Entry 8U84 (electron microscopy, 3.88 A resolution); this record covers chains K5 and B5 of the 20 polymer chains in the assembly.

== Chain K5 ==
Name: BTB/POZ domain-containing protein KCTD5
Organism: Homo sapiens
UniProt: Q9NXV2 (KCTD5_HUMAN); residues 1-234 here = UniProt positions 1-234
Sequence (234 residues; each row starts with the number of its first residue):
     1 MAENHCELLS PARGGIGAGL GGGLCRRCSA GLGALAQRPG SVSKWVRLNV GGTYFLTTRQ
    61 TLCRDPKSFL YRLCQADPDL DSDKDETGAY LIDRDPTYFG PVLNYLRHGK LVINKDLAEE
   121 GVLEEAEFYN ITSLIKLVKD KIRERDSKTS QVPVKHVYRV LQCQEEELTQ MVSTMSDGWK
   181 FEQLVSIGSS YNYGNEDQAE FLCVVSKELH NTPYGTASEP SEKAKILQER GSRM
Not modelled in the structure: 1-39, 234
Swiss-Prot annotation at these positions:
  - modified residue: Ala2 (N-acetylalanine), Ser10 (Phosphoserine)
From the paper describing this entry:
  - mutagenesis - F128A, L161R: abolished catalytic activity (ubiquitylation activity)
  - mutagenesis - L209*: decreased catalytic activity (activity)
  - mutagenesis - F128A: unchanged binding to Gbeta 
  - mutagenesis - L161R: abolished catalytic activity with Guanine nucleotide-binding protein G(I)/G(S)/G(T) subunit beta-1 (chain B5)
  - mutagenesis - L209* (10-fold): decreased binding to Guanine nucleotide-binding protein G(I)/G(S)/G(T) subunit beta-1 (chain B5)
  - mutagenesis - L209*: decreased catalytic activity with Guanine nucleotide-binding protein G(I)/G(S)/G(T) subunit beta-1 (chain B5)

== Chain B5 ==
Name: Guanine nucleotide-binding protein G(I)/G(S)/G(T) subunit beta-1
Organism: Homo sapiens
UniProt: P62873 (GBB1_HUMAN); residues 1-340 here = UniProt positions 1-340
Sequence (340 residues; numbered 1 to 340; the number before each row is that of its first residue):
     1 MSELDQLRQE AEQLKNQIRD ARKACADATL SQITNNIDPV GRIQMRTRRT LRGHLAKIYA
    61 MHWGTDSRLL VSASQDGKLI IWDSYTTNKV HAIPLRSSWV MTCAYAPSGN YVACGGLDNI
   121 CSIYNLKTRE GNVRVSRELA GHTGYLSCCR FLDDNQIVTS SGDTTCALWD IETGQQTTTF
   181 TGHTGDVMSL SLAPDTRLFV SGACDASAKL WDVREGMCRQ TFTGHESDIN AICFFPNGNA
   241 FATGSDDATC RLFDLRADQE LMTYSHDNII CGITSVSFSK SGRLLLAGYD DFNCNVWDAL
   301 KADRAGVLAG HDNRVSCLGV TDDGMAVATG SWDSFLKIWN
Not modelled in the structure: 1
Swiss-Prot annotation at these positions:
  - modified residue: Ser2 (N-acetylserine), His266 (Phosphohistidine)
From the paper describing this entry:
  - mutagenesis - K78E, K89E, A92D: abolished catalytic activity (ubiquitylation activity)
  - post-translational modification sites: Lys23
  - mutagenesis - K78E, K89E, A92D: abolished catalytic activity with BTB/POZ domain-containing protein KCTD5 (chain K5)

== Chain K5 / chain B5 interface ==
Contacting residue pairs (54; chain K5 residue first):
  Arg159(K5) - Asp76(B5)  hydrogen bond (side chain-backbone)
  Arg159(K5) - Gly77(B5)  hydrogen bond (side chain-backbone)
  Arg159(K5) - Pro94(B5)
  Arg159(K5) - Leu95(B5)  hydrogen bond (side chain-backbone)
  Arg159(K5) - Arg96(B5)
  Arg159(K5) - Ser97(B5)  hydrogen bond (side chain-backbone)
  Arg159(K5) - Ser98(B5)  hydrogen bond
  Val160(K5) - Lys78(B5)
  Leu161(K5) - Ala92(B5)
  Gln162(K5) - Arg52(B5)
  Gln162(K5) - Gly53(B5)
  Gln162(K5) - Leu55(B5)
  Gln162(K5) - Lys89(B5)  hydrogen bond (backbone-side chain)
  Gln164(K5) - Thr87(B5)
  Gln164(K5) - Asn88(B5)
  Glu167(K5) - Asn88(B5)
  Glu167(K5) - Lys89(B5)  hydrogen bond (side chain-backbone)
  Gln170(K5) - Val90(B5)  hydrogen bond (side chain-backbone)
  Thr174(K5) - Gly131(B5)
  Met175(K5) - Asn132(B5)
  Ser176(K5) - Ile93(B5)
  Ser176(K5) - Pro94(B5)
  Ser176(K5) - Val133(B5)
  Asp177(K5) - Asn132(B5)
  Asp177(K5) - Val133(B5)
  Trp179(K5) - Pro94(B5)
  Trp179(K5) - Leu95(B5)
  Trp179(K5) - Arg96(B5)
  Tyr191(K5) - Arg52(B5)
  Gln198(K5) - Lys89(B5)
  Val205(K5) - Pro94(B5)  hydrophobic
  His210(K5) - Arg96(B5)
  Pro213(K5) - Ala140(B5)  hydrophobic
  Tyr214(K5) - Asp118(B5)
  Tyr214(K5) - Asn119(B5)  hydrogen bond (side chain-backbone)
  Tyr214(K5) - Ile120(B5)
  Tyr214(K5) - Ala140(B5)  hydrophobic
  Tyr214(K5) - Gly141(B5)
  Tyr214(K5) - His142(B5)
  Glu219(K5) - Asn119(B5)
  Glu219(K5) - Thr143(B5)
  Glu219(K5) - Gly144(B5)
  Lys223(K5) - Tyr145(B5)
  Lys223(K5) - Met188(B5)
  Lys223(K5) - Asp228(B5)  salt bridge
  Leu227(K5) - Trp99(B5)
  Leu227(K5) - Tyr145(B5)
  Gln228(K5) - Trp99(B5)
  Gln228(K5) - Leu117(B5)
  Arg230(K5) - Trp332(B5)
  Gly231(K5) - Lys57(B5)
  Gly231(K5) - Tyr59(B5)
  Gly231(K5) - Trp99(B5)
  Ser232(K5) - Trp99(B5)
Interface residues without a listed pair, chain K5 (30 interface residues in all): Val157, Leu202, Lys207, Ser221, Ala224
Interface residues without a listed pair, chain B5 (44 interface residues in all): Gln75, Trp82, His91, Tyr124, Glu138, Asp186, Cys204, Asp246
The authors on this interface:
  - hot spots on chain K5 (mutagenesis) - L161R: abolished binding to Guanine nucleotide-binding protein G(I)/G(S)/G(T) subunit beta-1 (chain B5)
  - hot spots on chain B5 (mutagenesis) - K78E, K89E, A92D: abolished binding to BTB/POZ domain-containing protein KCTD5 (chain K5)

== Summary ==
The interface between chain K5 and chain B5 involves 30 residues on one side and 44 on the other, with 9
hydrogen bonds and 1 salt bridge. Polar pairs include Lys223(K5)-Asp228(B5), Arg159(K5)-Asp76(B5) and
Arg159(K5)-Gly77(B5). The paper reports that K78E, K89E and A92D of chain B5 abolish catalytic activity
(ubiquitylation activity); a modification site at Lys23(B5); 6 substitutions were tested in all.
Chain K5 is BTB/POZ domain-containing protein KCTD5 and chain B5 is Guanine nucleotide-binding protein
G(I)/G(S)/G(T) subunit beta-1, both from Homo sapiens; the structure, KCTD5/Cullin3/Gbeta1gamma2 Complex:
State D From Composite RELION Multi-body Refinement Map, was determined by electron microscopy, deposited
together with 8U7Z, 8U80, 8U81, 8U82 and 8U83.
